6P1R - chains A and T of the 4 polymer chains in the assembly; structure by X-ray diffraction, 1.70 A resolution.

Chain A:
Protein: DNA-directed DNA/RNA polymerase mu
From: Homo sapiens
Notes: EC 2.7.7.7
UniProtKB: Q9NP87 (DPOLM_HUMAN); residue numbers follow UniProt; this construct covers 134-397, 410-494
Sequence (354 residues; each row starts with the number of its first residue; note: 12 numbers in that range are skipped by the numbering (no residue carries them; nothing is unmodelled there)):
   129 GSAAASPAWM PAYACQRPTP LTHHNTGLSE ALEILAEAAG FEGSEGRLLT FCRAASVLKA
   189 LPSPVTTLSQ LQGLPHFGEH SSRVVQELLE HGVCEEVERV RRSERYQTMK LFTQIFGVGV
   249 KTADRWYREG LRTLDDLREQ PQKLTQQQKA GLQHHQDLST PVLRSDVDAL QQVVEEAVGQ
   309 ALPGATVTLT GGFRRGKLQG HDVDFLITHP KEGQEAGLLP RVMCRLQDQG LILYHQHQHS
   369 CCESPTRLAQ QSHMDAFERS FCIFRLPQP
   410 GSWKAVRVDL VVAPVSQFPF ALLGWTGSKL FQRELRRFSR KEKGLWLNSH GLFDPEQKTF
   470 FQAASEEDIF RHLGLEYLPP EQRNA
Unresolved in the structure: 129-137, 365-383
Differences from the reference sequence: expression tag (129-133); linker (410)
Ion coordination: Na+: Thr241, Ile243, Val246 (shared with 1 residue of chain P); Mg2+ site 1: Asp330, Asp332, Asp418 (together with ZAN) (shared with 1 residue of chain P); Mg2+ site 2: Asp330, Asp332 (together with ZAN)
Ligand contacts: ZAN (5'-O-[(S)-hydroxy{[(S)-hydroxy(phosphonooxy)phosphoryl]amino}phosphoryl]adenosine): Gly319, Gly320, Arg323, Lys325, Gln327, Gly328, His329, Asp330, Asp332, Asp418, Gly433, Trp434, Thr435, Gly436, Ser437, Lys438, Gln441
UniProt features mapped onto this chain:
  - region: Arg323 to Asp332 (Involved in ssDNA binding)
  - binding site (Mg(2+)): Asp330, Asp332, Asp418
  - site: Gly433 (Responsible for the low discrimination between dNTP and rNTP)

Chain T:
Molecule: 9-nt DNA strand
Sequence (9 nucleotides; numbered 1 to 9; the number before each row is that of its first residue):
     1 CGGCGTACG
Modified / non-standard residues: 8OG (8-oxo-2'-deoxy-guanosine-5'-monophosphate) at position 5

Chain A / chain T interface:
Residue-residue contacts (24):
  Gly174(A) - DC4(T)  base contact
  Leu177(A) - DC4(T)  phosphate contact
  Leu177(A) - 8OG_5(T)  phosphate contact
  Gln364(A) - DG9(T)  phosphate contact
  Phe385(A) - DG9(T)  phosphate contact
  Glu386(A) - DC8(T)  sugar contact
  Glu386(A) - DG9(T)  hydrogen bond to the phosphate
  Arg387(A) - DA7(T)  hydrogen bond to the base
  Arg387(A) - DC8(T)  hydrogen bond to the sugar
  Arg387(A) - DG9(T)  hydrogen bond to the phosphate
  Phe389(A) - DG9(T)  sugar contact
  Arg442(A) - 8OG_5(T)  salt bridge to the phosphate
  Arg445(A) - 8OG_5(T)  base contact
  Arg445(A) - DT6(T)  hydrogen bond to the base
  Arg446(A) - DC4(T)  sugar contact
  Arg446(A) - 8OG_5(T)  sugar contact
  Arg449(A) - DT6(T)  salt bridge to the phosphate
  Lys450(A) - DG3(T)  hydrogen bond to the phosphate
  Lys450(A) - DC4(T)  salt bridge to the phosphate
  Leu456(A) - DT6(T)  sugar contact
  Asn457(A) - DT6(T)  phosphate contact
  Asn457(A) - DA7(T)  hydrogen bond to the phosphate
  His459(A) - DA7(T)  hydrogen bond to the phosphate
  His459(A) - DC8(T)  salt bridge to the phosphate
Other interface residues (no listed pair), chain A (17 interface residues in all): Arg181, Lys438

Summary:
Chain A and chain T form an interface of 17 and 7 residues respectively, with 8 hydrogen bonds and 4 salt
bridges. Polar pairs include Arg387(A)-DA7(T), Arg445(A)-DT6(T) and Arg387(A)-DC8(T). Ligands of chain A:
compound ZAN. Curated annotation (UniProt) lists 3 Mg2+-binding residues on chain A.
Here chain A is DNA-directed DNA/RNA polymerase mu (Homo sapiens) and chain T is a 9-nt DNA strand. Entry 6P1R
(Pre-catalytic ternary complex of human DNA Polymerase Mu with 1-nt gapped substrate containing template 8OG
and ...) was determined by X-ray diffraction (same publication as 6P1M, 6P1N, 6P1O, 6P1P, 6P1Q, 6P1S and 4
further entries).
